6P09 - chains A and C of the 4 polymer chains in the assembly; structure by X-ray diffraction, 2.05 A resolution.

== Chain A ==
Protein: DNA ligase 1
Organism: Homo sapiens
Notes: EC 6.5.1.1
Reference sequence: P18858 (DNLI1_HUMAN); residue numbers follow UniProt; this construct covers 262-904
Chain sequence (645 residues; each row starts with the number of its first residue):
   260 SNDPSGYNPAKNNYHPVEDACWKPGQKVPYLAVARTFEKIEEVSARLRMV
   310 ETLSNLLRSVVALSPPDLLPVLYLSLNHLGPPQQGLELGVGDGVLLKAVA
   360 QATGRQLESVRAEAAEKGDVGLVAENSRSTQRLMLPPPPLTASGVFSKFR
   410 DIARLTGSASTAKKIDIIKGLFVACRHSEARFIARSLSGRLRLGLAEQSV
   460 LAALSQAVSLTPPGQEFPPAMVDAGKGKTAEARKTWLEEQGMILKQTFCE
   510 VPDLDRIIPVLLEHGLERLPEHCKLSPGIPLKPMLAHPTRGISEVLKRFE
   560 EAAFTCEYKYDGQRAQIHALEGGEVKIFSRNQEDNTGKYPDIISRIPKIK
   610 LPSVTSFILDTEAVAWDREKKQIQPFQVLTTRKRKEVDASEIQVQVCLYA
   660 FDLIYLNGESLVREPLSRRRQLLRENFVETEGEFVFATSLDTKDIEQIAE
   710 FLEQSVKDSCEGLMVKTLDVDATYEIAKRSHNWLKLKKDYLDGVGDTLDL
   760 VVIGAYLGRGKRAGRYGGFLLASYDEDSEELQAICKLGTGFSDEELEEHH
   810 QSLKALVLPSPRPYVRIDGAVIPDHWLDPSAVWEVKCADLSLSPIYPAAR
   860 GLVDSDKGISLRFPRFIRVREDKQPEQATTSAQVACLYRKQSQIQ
Unresolved in the structure: 902-904
Sequence notes: expression tag (260-261)
Metal / ion sites: Mg2+ site 1: Glu592 (shared with 1 residue of chain B); Mg2+ site 2: Gly799 (shared with DG4(C) of chain C)
Small-molecule neighbours: adenosine monophosphate (AMP): Ala545, Glu566, Tyr567, Lys568, Tyr569, Arg573, Arg589, Glu621, Phe660, Ala696, Met723, Lys725, Trp742, Lys744
From the paper describing this entry:
  - catalytic residues: Lys568 (citing earlier work)
  - Mg2+ coordination through a water molecule: Pro341, Leu345, Asp570, Glu621, Glu720
  - catalytic residues: Arg589, Lys746
  - binding site for adenosine monophosphate: Lys568, Arg589, Lys744
  - Mg2+ coordination: Glu592

== Chain C ==
Molecule: 7-nt DNA strand
Sequence (7 nucleotides; numbered 1 to 7; the number before each row is that of its first residue):
     1 GTCGGAC
Covalently attached groups: adenosine monophosphate (AMP) linked to DG1
Metal / ion sites: Mg2+ site 1 near DG1 (its only coordinating residue here); Mg2+ site 2: DG4 (shared with Gly799(A) of chain A)

== Chain A / chain C interface ==
Contacting residue pairs (22; chain A residue first):
  Ser303(A) with DA6(C), phosphate contact; DC7(C), hydrogen bond to the phosphate
  Ala304(A) with DC7(C), sugar contact
  Lys568(A) with DG1(C), salt bridge to the phosphate
  Arg589(A) with DG1(C), salt bridge to the phosphate
  Lys744(A) with DT2(C), salt bridge to the phosphate
  Lys746(A) with DT2(C), salt bridge to the phosphate
  Tyr749(A) with DT2(C), hydrogen bond to the phosphate
  Lys770(A) with DG4(C), base contact
  Thr798(A) with DT2(C), hydrogen bond to the base; DC3(C), hydrogen bond to the sugar
  Gly799(A) with DC3(C), phosphate contact; DG4(C), phosphate contact
  Phe800(A) with DG4(C), sugar contact
  Ser801(A) with DG4(C), phosphate contact; DG5(C), phosphate contact
  Asp802(A) with DG4(C), phosphate contact; DG5(C), hydrogen bond to the phosphate
  Phe872(A) with DG1(C), sugar contact; DT2(C), sugar contact
  Arg874(A) with DT2(C), hydrogen bond to the phosphate; DC3(C), salt bridge to the phosphate
Also at the interface, not in a pair above, chain A (16 interface residues in all): Arg305

== Summary ==
The interface between chain A and chain C involves 16 residues on one side and 7 on the other; the contacts
include 6 hydrogen bonds and 5 salt bridges. Polar contacts include Thr798(A)-DT2(C), Thr798(A)-DC3(C) and
Ser303(A)-DC7(C). The paper reports catalytic residues Lys568(A), Arg589(A) and Lys746(A); a binding site for
adenosine monophosphate at Lys568(A), Arg589(A) and Lys744(A).
Chain A is DNA ligase 1 (Homo sapiens) and chain C is a 7-nt DNA strand; the structure, Human DNA Ligase 1
Bound to an Adenylated, dideoxy Terminated DNA nick with 200 mM Mg2+, was determined by X-ray diffraction
together with 6P0A, 6P0B, 6P0C, 6P0D, 6P0E and 6Q1V from the same study.
